1DQ1 - chain A; structure by X-ray diffraction, 2.15 A resolution.

[Chain A]
Name: Concanavalin-Br
Organism: Canavalia ensiformis
UniProtKB: P55915 (CONA_CANBR); residue numbers follow UniProt; this construct covers 1-237
Amino-acid sequence (237 residues; row label = number of the first residue in the row):
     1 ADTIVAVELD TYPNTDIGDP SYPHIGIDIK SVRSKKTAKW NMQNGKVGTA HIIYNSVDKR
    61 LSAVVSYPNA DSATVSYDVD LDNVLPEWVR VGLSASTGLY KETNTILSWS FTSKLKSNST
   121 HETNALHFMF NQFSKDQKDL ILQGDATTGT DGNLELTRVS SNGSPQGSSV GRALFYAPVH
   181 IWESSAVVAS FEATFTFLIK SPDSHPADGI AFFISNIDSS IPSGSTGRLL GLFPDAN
Construct notes: conflict Asp58 (Gly in P55915), Ala70 (Gly in P55915), Asp151 (Glu in P55915), Glu155 (Arg in P55915)
Curated features (UniProtKB/Swiss-Prot):
  - binding site (Mn(2+)): Glu8, Asp10, Asp19, His24, Ser34
  - binding site (Ca(2+)): Asp10, Tyr12, Asn14, Asp19, Asp208
  - binding site (a carbohydrate): Tyr12, Leu99, Tyr100, Arg228

[Summary]
From UniProt: 5 Mn2+-binding residues, 5 Ca2+-binding residues and 4 carbohydrate-binding residues.
Chain A is Concanavalin-Br (Canavalia ensiformis); the structure, Calcium;Calcium concanavalin A, was
determined by X-ray diffraction, deposited together with 1DQ0, 1DQ2, 1DQ4, 1DQ5 and 1DQ6.
